1AOF - chains A and B; structure by X-ray diffraction, 2.00 A resolution.

# Chain A (and B)
Molecule: Nitrite reductase
Source organism: Paracoccus pantotrophus
Notes: chain B of this document is another copy of the same molecule, construct and numbering; everything in this record applies to it too
Reference sequence: P72181 (NIRS_PARPN); residues 1-567 here correspond to UniProt positions 30-596 (UniProt number = residue number + 29)
Amino-acid sequence (567 residues; row label = number of the first residue in the row):
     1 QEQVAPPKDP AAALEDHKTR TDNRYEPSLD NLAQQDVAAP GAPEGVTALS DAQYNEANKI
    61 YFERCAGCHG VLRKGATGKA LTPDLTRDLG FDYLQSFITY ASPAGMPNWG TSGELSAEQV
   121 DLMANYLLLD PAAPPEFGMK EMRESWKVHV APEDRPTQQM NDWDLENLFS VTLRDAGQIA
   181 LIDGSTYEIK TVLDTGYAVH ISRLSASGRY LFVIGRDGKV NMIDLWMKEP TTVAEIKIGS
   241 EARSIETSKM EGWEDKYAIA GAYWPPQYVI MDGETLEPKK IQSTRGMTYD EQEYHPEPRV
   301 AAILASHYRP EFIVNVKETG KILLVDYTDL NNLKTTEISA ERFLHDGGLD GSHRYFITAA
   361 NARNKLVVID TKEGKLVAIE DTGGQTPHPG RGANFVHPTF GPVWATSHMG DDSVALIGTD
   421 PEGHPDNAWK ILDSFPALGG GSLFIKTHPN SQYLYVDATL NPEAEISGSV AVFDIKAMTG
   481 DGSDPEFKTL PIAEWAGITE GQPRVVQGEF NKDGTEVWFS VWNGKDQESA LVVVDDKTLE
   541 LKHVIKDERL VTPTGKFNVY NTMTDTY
Not modelled in the structure: 1-35 (chain B: 1-25)
Differences from the reference sequence: conflict M160 (Glu189 in P72181), S185 (Thr214 in P72181), T191 (Ser220 in P72181), N331 (Asp360 in P72181)
Covalently attached groups: heme (HEM) linked to C65, C68
Metal / ion sites: heme Fe: H69, M106; heme d Fe: H200 (together with sulfur dioxide)
Ligand contacts:
  - heme d (DHE): R174, V199, H200, I201, R203, R216, R243, S244, I245, Y263, A301, A302, I303, H345, R391, L443, F444, Q507, W522, T554, G555, F557
  - heme (HEM): I60, R64, H69, T77, G78, K79, L81, L89, Y93, L94, F97, I98, S102, A104, G105, M106, P107, W109, L115, M123, L127
  - sulfur dioxide (SO2): H200, H345, H388, F444
UniProt features mapped onto this chain:
  - binding site (heme c): H17, C65, C68, H69, K79, Y93
  - binding site (heme d1): Y25, S28, W109, R174, H200, R203, R216, R243, Y263, R391, Q507, T554

# Chain A / chain B interface
Residue-residue contacts (66; chain A residue first):
  A38(A) - D84(B)
  A38(A) - R87(B)
  A39(A) - P43(B)
  A39(A) - R87(B)  hydrogen bond (backbone-side chain)
  P40(A) - D130(B)
  G41(A) - G41(B)
  G41(A) - D130(B)  hydrogen bond (backbone-side chain)
  A42(A) - G41(B)
  S50(A) - E44(B)
  D51(A) - E44(B)  hydrogen bond (backbone-side chain)
  E136(A) - Y294(B)
  G138(A) - Q292(B)
  M139(A) - E291(B)
  M139(A) - Q292(B)  hydrogen bond (backbone-backbone)
  K279(A) - Q292(B)  hydrogen bond (backbone-side chain)
  K280(A) - Q292(B)
  K280(A) - S339(B)  hydrogen bond
  I281(A) - M287(B)
  I281(A) - Q292(B)  hydrogen bond (backbone-side chain)
  Q282(A) - K321(B)
  Q282(A) - E337(B)  hydrogen bond
  S283(A) - Y294(B)
  R285(A) - Y294(B)
  M287(A) - I281(B)
  E291(A) - M139(B)
  Q292(A) - G138(B)
  Q292(A) - M139(B)  hydrogen bond (backbone-backbone)
  Q292(A) - K279(B)  hydrogen bond (side chain-backbone)
  Q292(A) - K280(B)
  Q292(A) - I281(B)  hydrogen bond (side chain-backbone)
  E293(A) - G138(B)
  E293(A) - M139(B)
  E293(A) - K140(B)
  E293(A) - E141(B)
  Y294(A) - E136(B)
  Y294(A) - R285(B)
  Y294(A) - Y294(B)
  K321(A) - Q282(B)
  N331(A) - E337(B)
  N331(A) - I338(B)
  N331(A) - S339(B)  hydrogen bond (backbone-backbone)
  N332(A) - E337(B)
  N332(A) - I338(B)
  N332(A) - G374(B)
  N332(A) - K375(B)
  N332(A) - L376(B)  hydrogen bond (side chain-backbone)
  L333(A) - T335(B)
  L333(A) - T336(B)
  L333(A) - E337(B)  hydrogen bond (backbone-backbone)
  K334(A) - K334(B)
  K334(A) - T335(B)
  T335(A) - L333(B)
  T335(A) - K334(B)
  T335(A) - T335(B)  hydrogen bond (backbone-backbone)
  T336(A) - L333(B)
  E337(A) - Q282(B)  hydrogen bond
  E337(A) - N331(B)
  E337(A) - N332(B)
  E337(A) - L333(B)  hydrogen bond (backbone-backbone)
  I338(A) - N331(B)
  I338(A) - N332(B)
  S339(A) - K280(B)  hydrogen bond
  S339(A) - N331(B)  hydrogen bond (backbone-backbone)
  G374(A) - N332(B)
  K375(A) - N332(B)
  L376(A) - N332(B)  hydrogen bond (backbone-side chain)
Also at the interface, not in a pair above, chain A (37 interface residues in all): Q267, G286, D329
Also at the interface, not in a pair above, chain B (38 interface residues in all): A42, P83, Q267, S283, G286

# In short
Chain A and chain B form an interface of 37 and 38 residues respectively, with 20 hydrogen bonds. Among the
polar pairs are A39(A)-R87(B), G41(A)-D130(B) and D51(A)-E44(B). Ligands of chain A: heme d and sulfur
dioxide. Heme is covalently linked to C65(A).
Both chains are Nitrite reductase (Paracoccus pantotrophus). Entry 1AOF (Cytochrome CD1 nitrite reductase,
reduced form) was determined by X-ray diffraction, deposited together with 1AOM and 1AOQ.
